PDB entry 4Z7Q | X-ray diffraction, 2.70 A resolution | chains A and L of the 6 polymer chains in the assembly

# Chain A
Molecule: Integrin alpha-IIb
Source organism: Homo sapiens
Reference sequence: P08514 (ITA2B_HUMAN), isoform P08514-3; residues 1-454 here correspond to UniProt positions 32-485 (UniProt number = residue number + 31)
Sequence (454 residues; numbered 1 to 454; the number before each row is that of its first residue):
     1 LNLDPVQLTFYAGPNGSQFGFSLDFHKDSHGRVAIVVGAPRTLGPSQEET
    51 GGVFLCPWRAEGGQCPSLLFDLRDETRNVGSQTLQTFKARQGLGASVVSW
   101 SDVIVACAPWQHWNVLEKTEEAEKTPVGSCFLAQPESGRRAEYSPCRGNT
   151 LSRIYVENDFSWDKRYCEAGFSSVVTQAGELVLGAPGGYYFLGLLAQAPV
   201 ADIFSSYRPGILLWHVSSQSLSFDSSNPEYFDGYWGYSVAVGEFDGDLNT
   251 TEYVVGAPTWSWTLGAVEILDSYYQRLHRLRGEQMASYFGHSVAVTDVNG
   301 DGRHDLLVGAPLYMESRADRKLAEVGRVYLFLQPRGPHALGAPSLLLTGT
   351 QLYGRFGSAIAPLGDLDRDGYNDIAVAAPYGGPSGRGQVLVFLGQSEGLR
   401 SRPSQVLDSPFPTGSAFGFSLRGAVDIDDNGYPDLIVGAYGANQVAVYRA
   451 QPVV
Cystine bridges: Cys56-Cys65, Cys107-Cys130, Cys146-Cys167
Metal / ion sites: Ca2+ site 1: Glu243, Asp245, Asp247, Thr250, Glu252; Ca2+ site 2: Asp297, Asn299, Asp301, Arg303, Asp305; Ca2+ site 3: Asp365, Asp367, Asp369, Tyr371, Asp373; Ca2+ site 4: Asp426, Asp428, Asn430, Tyr432, Asp434
Curated features (UniProtKB/Swiss-Prot):
  - binding site (Ca(2+)): Glu243, Asp245, Asp247, Thr250, Glu252, Asp297, Asn299, Asp301, Arg303, Asp305, Asp365, Asp367, Asp369, Tyr371, Asp373, Asp426, Asp428, Asn430, Tyr432, Asp434
  - glycosylation (N-linked (GlcNAc...) asparagine): Asn15, Asn249

# Chain L
Molecule: Monoclonal antibody 10E5 light chain
Source organism: Mus musculus
Notes: antibody fragment or engineered binder
Sequence (214 residues; numbered 1 to 214; the number before each row is that of its first residue):
     1 DILMTQSPSSMSVSLGDTVSITCHASQGISSNIGWLQQKPGKSFMGLIYY
    51 GTNLVDGVPSRFSGSGSGADYSLTISSLDSEDFADYYCVQYAQLPYTFGG
   101 GTKLEIKRADAAPTVSIFPPSSEQLTSGGASVVCFLNNFYPKDINVKWKI
   151 DGSERQNGVLNSWTDQDSKDSTYSMSSTLTLTKDEYERHNSYTCEATHKT
   201 STSPIVKSFNRNEC
Cystine bridges: Cys23-Cys88, Cys134-Cys194

# Chain A / chain L interface
Pairs across the interface (18; chain A residue first):
  Arg77(A) with Asn32(L), hydrogen bond; Tyr50(L); Tyr91(L)
  Asn78(A) with Ser30(L); Asn32(L), hydrogen bond (backbone-side chain)
  Val79(A) with Asn32(L); Tyr91(L); Ala92(L)
  Gly80(A) with Tyr91(L), hydrogen bond (backbone-backbone); Ala92(L), hydrogen bond (backbone-backbone); Leu94(L)
  Ser81(A) with Ala92(L), hydrogen bond (backbone-backbone); Gln93(L); Leu94(L), hydrogen bond (side chain-backbone)
  Arg208(A) with Tyr49(L); Asn53(L)
  Gly210(A) with Tyr50(L)
  Ile211(A) with Tyr50(L), hydrophobic
Also at the interface, not in a pair above, chain A (9 interface residues in all): Pro209
Also at the interface, not in a pair above, chain L (11 interface residues in all): Leu54, Asp56

# Summary
9 residues of chain A and 11 residues of chain L are in contact, with 6 hydrogen bonds. Polar pairs include
Arg77(A)-Asn32(L), Asn78(A)-Asn32(L) and Ser81(A)-Leu94(L). UniProt lists 20 Ca2+-binding residues on chain A.
Chain A is Integrin alpha-IIb (Homo sapiens) and chain L is Monoclonal antibody 10E5 light chain (Mus
musculus); the structure, Integrin alphaIIbbeta3 in complex with AGDV-NH2 peptide, was determined by X-ray
diffraction (same publication as 5HDB, 4Z7O and 4Z7N).
